Entry 8G3A (electron microscopy, 3.40 A resolution); this record covers chains D and E of the 5 polymer chains in the assembly.

== Chain D (and E) ==
Name: Sensor protein BceS
From: Bacillus subtilis subsp. subtilis str. 168
Notes: EC 2.7.13.3; chain E of this document is another copy of the same molecule, construct and numbering; everything in this record applies to it too
UniProt: O35044 (BCES_BACSU); residue numbers follow UniProt; this construct covers 1-334
Sequence (334 residues; numbered 1 to 334; the number before each row is that of its first residue):
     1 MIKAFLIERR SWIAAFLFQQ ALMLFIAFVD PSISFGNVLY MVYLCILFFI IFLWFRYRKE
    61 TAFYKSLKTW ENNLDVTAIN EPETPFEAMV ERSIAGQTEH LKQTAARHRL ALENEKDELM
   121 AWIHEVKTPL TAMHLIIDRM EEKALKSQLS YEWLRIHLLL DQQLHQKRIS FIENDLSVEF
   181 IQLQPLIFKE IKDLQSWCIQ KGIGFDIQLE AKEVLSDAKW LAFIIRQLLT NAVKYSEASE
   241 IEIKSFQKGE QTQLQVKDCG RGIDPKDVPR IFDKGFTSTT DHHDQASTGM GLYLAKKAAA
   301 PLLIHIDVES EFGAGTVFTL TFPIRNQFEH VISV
Curated features (UniProtKB/Swiss-Prot):
  - modified residue: H124 (Phosphohistidine)
What the authors report for this chain:
  - self-association interface (contacts with another copy of this molecule): R9, W12, F16, Q19, Q20, M41, C45, F49, F52, R56, E60, Y64, F86
  - mutagenesis - E115K, E115K/K116E: decreased catalytic activity
  - mutagenesis - E115K/H124Q: unchanged catalytic activity
  - post-translational modification sites: H124 (proposed by the authors, not directly observed)

== How chain D and chain E interact ==
Contacting residue pairs (86; chain D residue first):
  M1(D) with M89(E), hydrophobic
  E8(D) with T84(E), hydrogen bond; F86(E)
  R9(D) with R9(E); W12(E)
  S11(D) with F52(E); R56(E), hydrogen bond
  W12(D) with W12(E), hydrophobic; F52(E), hydrophobic; R56(E)
  A15(D) with F48(E)
  F16(D) with F16(E), hydrophobic; Q19(E)
  F18(D) with F48(E), hydrophobic
  Q19(D) with F16(E); Q19(E), hydrogen bond; Q20(E), hydrogen bond
  Q20(D) with Q19(E), hydrogen bond
  M23(D) with Q20(E); M23(E), hydrophobic; M41(E); C45(E), hydrophobic
  I26(D) with M41(E), hydrophobic; L44(E), hydrophobic
  S32(D) with S34(E); N37(E)
  I33(D) with N37(E)
  S34(D) with S32(E), hydrogen bond
  N37(D) with I33(E)
  M41(D) with M23(E), hydrophobic; I26(E), hydrophobic
  C45(D) with Q19(E)
  F52(D) with S11(E)
  L53(D) with W12(E), hydrophobic
  R56(D) with S11(E)
  Y64(D) with Y64(E); F86(E); M89(E), hydrophobic
  K68(D) with M89(E)
  W70(D) with Q97(E)
  T84(D) with E8(E)
  F86(D) with E8(E); Y64(E), hydrophobic
  M89(D) with Y64(E); E71(E)
  V90(D) with V90(E), hydrophobic
  R92(D) with E71(E)
  S93(D) with W70(E); E71(E), hydrogen bond (backbone-side chain); I94(E)
  I94(D) with Q97(E)
  Q97(D) with I94(E); Q97(E), hydrogen bond; T98(E), hydrogen bond
  T98(D) with Q97(E)
  H100(D) with L101(E)
  L101(D) with L101(E), hydrophobic
  H108(D) with H108(E); R109(E), hydrogen bond; L112(E)
  R109(D) with H108(E)
  L112(D) with L112(E), hydrophobic; E115(E)
  K116(D) with E115(E), salt bridge
  L119(D) with L119(E), hydrophobic
  W122(D) with W122(E), hydrophobic; L160(E), hydrophobic; Q163(E)
  I123(D) with W122(E), hydrophobic
  P129(D) with I156(E), hydrophobic
  M133(D) with L149(E); E152(E); W153(E)
  I136(D) with L145(E), hydrophobic
  M140(D) with M140(E), hydrophobic; L145(E), hydrophobic
  L145(D) with M140(E), hydrophobic
  L149(D) with M133(E), hydrophobic; I136(E), hydrophobic
  E152(D) with M133(E); I136(E)
  I156(D) with M133(E), hydrophobic
  L159(D) with E125(E)
  Q163(D) with W122(E)
  Q166(D) with E118(E), hydrogen bond
  T288(D) with E125(E)
Other interface residues (no listed pair), chain D (66 interface residues in all): I7, F49, E60, L67, E71, P85, A105, E115, V126, L160, K167, A286
Other interface residues (no listed pair), chain E (60 interface residues in all): M1, A4, D30, L53, E60, T61, L67, P85, S93, P129, Q148, K167

== In short ==
The interface between chain D and chain E involves 66 residues on one side and 60 on the other; the contacts
include 11 hydrogen bonds and 1 salt bridge. Polar contacts include K116(D)-E115(E), E8(D)-T84(E) and
S11(D)-R56(E). The paper reports that E115K and E115K/K116E of chain D reduce catalytic activity; a
modification site at H124(D).
Chain D and chain E are both Sensor protein BceS (Bacillus subtilis subsp. subtilis str. 168); the structure,
BceAB-S nucleotide free TM state 1, was determined by electron microscopy, deposited together with 8G3B, 8G3F,
8G3L, 8G4C and 8G4D.
